PDB entry 8WHB | electron microscopy, 3.17 A resolution | chains H and I of the 10 polymer chains in the assembly

Chain H:
Molecule: Histone H2B.6
Organism: Arabidopsis thaliana
UniProt: O23629 (H2B6_ARATH); residues 0-149 here correspond to UniProt positions 1-150 (UniProt number = residue number + 1)
Amino-acid sequence (150 residues; each row starts with the number of its first residue; numbering starts at 0):
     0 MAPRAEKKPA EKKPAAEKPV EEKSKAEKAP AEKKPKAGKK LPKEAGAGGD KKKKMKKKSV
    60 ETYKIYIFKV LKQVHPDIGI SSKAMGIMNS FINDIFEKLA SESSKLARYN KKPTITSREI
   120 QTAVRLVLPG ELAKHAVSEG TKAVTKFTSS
Unresolved in the structure: 0-57
UniProt features mapped onto this chain:
  - modified residue: Ala1 (N,N,N-trimethylalanine), Lys6 (N6-acetyllysine), Lys11 (N6-acetyllysine), Lys12 (N6,N6-dimethyllysine), Lys27 (N6-acetyllysine), Lys32 (N6-acetyllysine), Lys38 (N6-acetyllysine), Lys39 (N6-acetyllysine)
  - cross-link: Lys145 (Glycyl lysine isopeptide (Lys-Gly) (interchain with G-Cter in ubiquitin))

Chain I:
Molecule: sense strand (147-nt DNA)
Sequence (147 nucleotides; numbered 1 to 147; the number before each row is that of its first residue):
     1 ATCGAGAATC CCGGTGCCGA GGCCGCTCAA TTGGTCGTAG ACAGCTCTAG CACCGCTTAA
    61 ACGCACGTAC GCGCTGTCCC CCGCGTTTAA CCGCCCAAGG GGATTACTCC CTAGTCTCCA
   121 GGCACGTGTC AGATATATAC ATCCGAT
Unresolved in the structure: 1-13

How chain H and chain I interact:
Residue-residue contacts (10):
  Phe67(H) - DG21(I)  phosphate contact
  Gly78(H) - DG21(I)  phosphate contact
  Ile79(H) - DA20(I)  sugar contact
  Ile79(H) - DG21(I)  phosphate contact
  Ser80(H) - DA20(I)  phosphate contact
  Ser81(H) - DA20(I)  hydrogen bond to the phosphate
  Lys111(H) - DG40(I)  phosphate contact
  Pro112(H) - DA39(I)  phosphate contact
  Pro112(H) - DG40(I)  phosphate contact
  Thr113(H) - DG40(I)  phosphate contact

Overview:
Chain H and chain I form an interface of 8 and 4 residues respectively; the contacts include 1 hydrogen bond.
The hydrogen-bonded pair is Ser81(H)-DA20(I).
Chain H is Histone H2B.6 (Arabidopsis thaliana) and chain I is sense strand (147-nt DNA); the structure,
Structure of nucleosome core particle of Arabidopsis thaliana, was determined by electron microscopy (same
publication as 8WH5, 8WH8, 8WH9 and 8WHA).
